PDB entry 2IRF | X-ray diffraction, 2.20 A resolution | chains A and H of the 4 polymer chains in the assembly

Chain A:
Molecule: 12-nt DNA strand
Sequence (12 nucleotides; numbered 1001 to 1012; the number before each row is that of its first residue):
  1001 AAGTGAAAGX GA
Modified positions: 5IU (5-iodo-2'-deoxyuridine-5'-monophosphate) at position 1010

Chain H:
Name: Interferon regulatory factor 2
Organism: Mus musculus
Notes: fragment: dna-binding domain
UniProtKB: P23906 (IRF2_MOUSE); residues 201-313 here correspond to UniProt positions 1-113 (UniProt number = residue number - 200)
Amino-acid sequence (113 residues; numbered 201 to 313; the number before each row is that of its first residue):
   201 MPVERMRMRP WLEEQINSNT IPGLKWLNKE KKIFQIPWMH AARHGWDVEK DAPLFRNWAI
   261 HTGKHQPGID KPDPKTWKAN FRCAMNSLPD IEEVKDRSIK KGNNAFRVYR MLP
Unresolved in the structure: 201-204
Bound ions: K+: Met285, Asn286, Leu288, Ile291

Chain A / chain H interface:
Contacting residue pairs (16; chain A residue first):
  DA1002(A) - His240(H)  sugar contact
  DA1002(A) - Ala241(H)  hydrogen bond to the phosphate
  DA1002(A) - Ala242(H)  sugar contact
  DA1002(A) - Lys275(H)  base contact
  DG1003(A) - Met239(H)  phosphate contact
  DG1003(A) - His240(H)  sugar contact
  DG1003(A) - Ala241(H)  hydrogen bond to the phosphate
  DG1003(A) - Lys275(H)  hydrogen bond to the base
  DG1003(A) - Lys278(H)  salt bridge to the phosphate
  DT1004(A) - Trp238(H)  hydrogen bond to the phosphate
  DT1004(A) - Lys278(H)  phosphate contact
  DT1004(A) - Arg282(H)  salt bridge to the phosphate
  DT1004(A) - Arg307(H)  salt bridge to the phosphate
  DG1005(A) - Arg282(H)  salt bridge to the phosphate
  DG1005(A) - Asn286(H)  hydrogen bond to the phosphate
  DA1006(A) - Cys283(H)  hydrogen bond to the base
Other interface residues (no listed pair), chain H (12 interface residues in all): Ala279

Summary:
The interface between chain A and chain H involves 5 residues on one side and 12 on the other; the contacts
include 6 hydrogen bonds and 4 salt bridges. Among the polar pairs are DG1003(A)-Lys275(H),
DA1006(A)-Cys283(H) and DA1002(A)-Ala241(H).
Here chain A is a 12-nt DNA strand and chain H is Interferon regulatory factor 2 (Mus musculus). Entry 2IRF
(Crystal structure of an irf-2/DNA complex) was determined by X-ray diffraction.
